Entry 4GFH (X-ray diffraction, 4.41 A resolution (low resolution: residue-level contacts below are approximate; hydrogen-bond / salt-bridge calls are withheld)); this record covers chains F and I of the 10 polymer chains in the assembly.

# Chain F
Molecule: DNA topoisomerase 2
From: Saccharomyces cerevisiae
Notes: EC 5.99.1.3
UniProt: P06786 (TOP2_YEAST); numbering as in UniProt (aligned over 1-1177)
Sequence (1178 residues; row label = number of the first residue in the row):
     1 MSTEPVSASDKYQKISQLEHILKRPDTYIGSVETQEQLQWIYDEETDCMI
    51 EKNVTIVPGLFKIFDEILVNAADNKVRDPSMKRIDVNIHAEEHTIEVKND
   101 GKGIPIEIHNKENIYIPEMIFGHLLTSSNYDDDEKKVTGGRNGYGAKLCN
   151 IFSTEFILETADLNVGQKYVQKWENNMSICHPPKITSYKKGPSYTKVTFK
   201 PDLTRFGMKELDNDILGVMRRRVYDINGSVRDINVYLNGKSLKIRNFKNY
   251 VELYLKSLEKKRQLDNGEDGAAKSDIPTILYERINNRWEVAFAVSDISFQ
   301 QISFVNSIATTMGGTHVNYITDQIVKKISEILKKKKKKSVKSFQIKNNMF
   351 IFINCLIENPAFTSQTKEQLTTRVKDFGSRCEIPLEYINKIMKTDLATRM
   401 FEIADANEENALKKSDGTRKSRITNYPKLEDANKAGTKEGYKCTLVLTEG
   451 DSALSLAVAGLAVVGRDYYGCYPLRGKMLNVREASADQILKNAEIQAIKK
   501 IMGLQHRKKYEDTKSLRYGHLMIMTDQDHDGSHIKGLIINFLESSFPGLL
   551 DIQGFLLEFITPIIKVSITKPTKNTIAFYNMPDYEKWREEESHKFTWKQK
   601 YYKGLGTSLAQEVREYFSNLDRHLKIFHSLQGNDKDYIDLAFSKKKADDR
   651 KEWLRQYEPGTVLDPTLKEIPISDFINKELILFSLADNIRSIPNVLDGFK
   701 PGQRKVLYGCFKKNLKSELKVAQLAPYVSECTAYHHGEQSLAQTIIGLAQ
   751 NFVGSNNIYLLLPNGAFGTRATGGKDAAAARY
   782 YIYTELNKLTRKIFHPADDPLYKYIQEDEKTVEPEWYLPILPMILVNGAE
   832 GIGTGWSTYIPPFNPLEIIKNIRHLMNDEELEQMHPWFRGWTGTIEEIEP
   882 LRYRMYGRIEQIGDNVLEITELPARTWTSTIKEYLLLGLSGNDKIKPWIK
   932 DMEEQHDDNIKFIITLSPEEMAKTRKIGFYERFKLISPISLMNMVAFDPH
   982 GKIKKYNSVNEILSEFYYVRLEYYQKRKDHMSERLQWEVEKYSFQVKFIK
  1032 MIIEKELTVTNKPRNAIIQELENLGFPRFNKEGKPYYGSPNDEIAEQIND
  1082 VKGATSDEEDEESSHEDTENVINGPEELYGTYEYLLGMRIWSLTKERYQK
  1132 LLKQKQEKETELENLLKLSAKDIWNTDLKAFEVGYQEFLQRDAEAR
Unresolved in the structure: 1-6, 259-275, 405-420, 603-606, 1071-1106
Modified residues: Tyr782 (o-phosphotyrosine; PTR)
UniProt features mapped onto this chain:
  - region (Interaction with DNA): Lys333 to Lys336, Lys965 to Asn974
  - active site: Tyr782 (O-(5'-phospho-DNA)-tyrosine intermediate)
  - binding site (ATP): Asn70, Asn99, Ser127 to Asn129, Gly140 to Lys147, Gln365 to Lys367
  - binding site (Mg(2+)): Glu449, Asp526, Asp528
  - site: Lys477 (Interaction with DNA), Asn480 (Interaction with DNA), Arg650 (Interaction with DNA), Lys651 (Interaction with DNA), Lys700 (Interaction with DNA), Tyr734 (Interaction with DNA), Ser740 (Interaction with DNA), Arg781 (Transition state stabilizer), Ile833 (Important for DNA bending), Trp908 (Interaction with DNA)
  - modified residue: Thr1086 (Phosphothreonine), Ser1087 (Phosphoserine)
Bound ions: Mg2+: Asn70 (together with AMP-PNP)
Small-molecule neighbours: AMP-PNP (ANP; phosphoaminophosphonic acid-adenylate ester): Glu66, Asn70, Asp73, Asn74, Arg77, Asn99, Ile104, Ile120, Phe121, Thr126, Ser127, Ser128, Asn129, Gly139, Gly140, Arg141, Asn142, Gly143, Tyr144, Gly145, Ala146, Lys147, Thr195, Gln365, Lys367
Reported in the primary citation:
  - binding site for AMP-PNP: Lys367 (citing earlier work)

# Chain I
Molecule: 11-nt DNA strand
Sequence (11 nucleotides; row label = number of the first residue in the row):
     1 GGATGACGATX
Modified residues: TSP (3'-thio-thymidine-5'-phosphate) at position 11

# Interface between chain F and chain I
Residue-residue contacts - 25 pairs, chain F then chain I:
  Glu449(F) - TSP_11(I)
  Gly476(F) - TSP_11(I)
  Lys477(F) - DT10(I)
  Lys477(F) - TSP_11(I)
  Ser485(F) - DT4(I)
  Asp530(F) - DT10(I)
  Asp530(F) - TSP_11(I)
  Ile534(F) - TSP_11(I)
  Arg690(F) - DA9(I)
  Arg690(F) - DT10(I)
  Lys700(F) - DG8(I)
  Lys700(F) - DA9(I)
  Gln703(F) - DA9(I)
  Tyr734(F) - DT10(I)
  His736(F) - DT10(I)
  His736(F) - TSP_11(I)
  Gly737(F) - TSP_11(I)
  Ser740(F) - DA9(I)
  Ser740(F) - DT10(I)
  Lys775(F) - DC7(I)
  Glu831(F) - DC7(I)
  Glu831(F) - DG8(I)
  Ile833(F) - DC7(I)
  Ile833(F) - DG8(I)
  Trp908(F) - DC7(I)
Interface residues without a listed pair, chain F (20 interface residues in all): Gly702, His735, Thr744

# In short
Chain F and chain I form an interface of 20 and 6 residues respectively. Bound to chain F: AMP-PNP. Curated
annotation (UniProt) lists active-site residue Tyr782(F), 16 ATP-binding residues and 3 Mg2+-binding residues
on chain F. The paper reports a binding site for AMP-PNP at Lys367(F).
Here chain F is DNA topoisomerase 2 (Saccharomyces cerevisiae) and chain I is an 11-nt DNA strand. Entry 4GFH
(Topoisomerase II-DNA-AMPPNP complex) was determined by X-ray diffraction.
